9ERK - chains D and E of the 6 polymer chains in the assembly; structure by electron microscopy, 2.80 A resolution.

[Chain D]
Protein: Na(+)-translocating ferredoxin:NAD(+) oxidoreductase complex subunit D
Source organism: Acetobacterium woodii DSM 1030
Notes: EC 7.2.1.2
Reference sequence: H6LC31 (RNFD_ACEWD); residue numbers follow UniProt; this construct covers 1-318
Sequence (318 residues; row label = number of the first residue in the row):
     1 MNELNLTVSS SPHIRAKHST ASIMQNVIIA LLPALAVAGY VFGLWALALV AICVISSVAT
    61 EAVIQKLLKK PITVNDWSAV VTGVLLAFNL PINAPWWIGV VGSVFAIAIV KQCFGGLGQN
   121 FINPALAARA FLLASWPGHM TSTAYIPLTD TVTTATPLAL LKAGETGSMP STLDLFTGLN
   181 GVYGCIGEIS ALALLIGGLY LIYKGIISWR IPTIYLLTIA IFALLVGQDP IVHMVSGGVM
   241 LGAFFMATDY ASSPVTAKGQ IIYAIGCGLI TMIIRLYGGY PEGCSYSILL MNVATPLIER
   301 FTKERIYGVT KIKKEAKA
Covalent attachments: flavin mononucleotide (FMN) linked to Thr156
Small-molecule neighbours:
  - FMN (flavin mononucleotide): Asn89, Arg129, Tyr145, Pro157, Leu158, Ala159, Gly184, Cys185, Glu188, Gly237, Gly238, Leu241, Gly242, Met246, Tyr280, Pro281, Glu282, Gly283, Cys284, Ser285, Tyr286
  - riboflavin (RBF): Ile23, Met24, Val27, Ser78, Val81, Thr82, Leu85, Lys111, Gly116, Leu117, Gly118, Asn120, Asn123, Pro124, Ala125, Ile206, Ile207, Phe245, Met246, Thr248, Asp249, Tyr250, Ala251
What the authors report for this chain:
  - mutagenesis - F245A: unchanged growth
  - mutagenesis - N123A, D249A: abolished growth
  - mutagenesis - N123A, D249A: abolished catalytic activity

[Chain E]
Protein: Na(+)-translocating ferredoxin:NAD(+) oxidoreductase complex subunit E
Source organism: Acetobacterium woodii DSM 1030
Notes: EC 7.2.1.2
Reference sequence: H6LC29 (RNFE_ACEWD); residue numbers follow UniProt; this construct covers 1-196
Sequence (196 residues; numbered 1 to 196; the number before each row is that of its first residue):
     1 MNFMKNLTRG IIRENPTFVL VLGMCPTLAV TTSAINGMGM GLATMLVLIG SNVAISALRK
    61 VIPDNIRIPA FVVVIASFVT IVGMLMKAYV PALDAALGIF IPLIVVNCII LARAEAFAFS
   121 NGIADSFADA VGMGLGFTLA LTILGSIREI LGAGSIFGFS LFGAAYEPVL LMILPPGAFL
   181 TLGLLIGLIN WKTKKA
Bound ions: Na+ site 1 near Val21 (its only coordinating residue here); 2Fe-2S cluster Fe: Cys25, Cys108 (shared with 2 residues of chain A); Na+ site 2: Leu103, Val106; Na+ site 3 near Glu115 (its only coordinating residue here)
Small-molecule neighbours: 2Fe-2S cluster (FES): Gly23, Met24, Cys25, Pro26, Val106, Asn107, Cys108
What the authors report for this chain:
  - binding site for Na+: Glu115
  - conformationally variable residues (side-chain flip): Arg67
  - binding site for Na+: Val106 (from molecular simulation)
  - mutagenesis - N107A, E115Q: decreased growth
  - mutagenesis - L103G, V106G, E115K: abolished growth
  - mutagenesis - E115A: unchanged growth
  - mutagenesis - R67A, L103G: decreased catalytic activity
  - mutagenesis - R67A: abolished growth in response to H2 and CO2

[Chain D / chain E interface]
Residue-residue contacts (9):
  Phe131(D) - Leu171(E)  hydrophobic
  Ala134(D) - Leu171(E)  hydrophobic
  Ser135(D) - Pro168(E)
  Ser135(D) - Val169(E)
  Ser135(D) - Leu170(E)
  Ser135(D) - Leu171(E)
  Trp136(D) - Glu167(E)  hydrogen bond (side chain-backbone)
  Trp136(D) - Pro168(E)
  His139(D) - Glu167(E)  salt bridge
Interface residues without a listed pair, chain D (6 interface residues in all): Pro137

[Overview]
Chain D and chain E form an interface of 6 and 5 residues respectively, with 1 hydrogen bond and 1 salt
bridge. Polar contacts include His139(D)-Glu167(E) and Trp136(D)-Glu167(E). From the paper: a binding site for
Na+ at Glu115(E) and Val106(E); L103G, V106G and E115K of chain E abolish growth; 10 substitutions were tested
in all.
Here chain D is Na(+)-translocating ferredoxin:NAD(+) oxidoreductase complex subunit D and chain E is
Na(+)-translocating ferredoxin:NAD(+) oxidoreductase complex subunit E, both from Acetobacterium woodii DSM
1030. Entry 9ERK (Cryo-EM structure of sodium pumping Rnf complex from Acetobacterium woodii reduced with low
potential ferredoxin (consensus ...) was determined by electron microscopy (same publication as 9ERI, 9ERJ and
9ERL).
